1USY - chains A and H of the 8 polymer chains in the assembly; structure by X-ray diffraction, 2.52 A resolution.

== Chain A ==
Name: ATP phosphoribosyltransferase regulatory subunit
From: Thermotoga maritima
Reference sequence: Q9X0D3 (HISZ_THEMA); residue numbers follow UniProt; this construct covers 1-275
Chain sequence (275 residues; numbered 1 to 275; the number before each row is that of its first residue):
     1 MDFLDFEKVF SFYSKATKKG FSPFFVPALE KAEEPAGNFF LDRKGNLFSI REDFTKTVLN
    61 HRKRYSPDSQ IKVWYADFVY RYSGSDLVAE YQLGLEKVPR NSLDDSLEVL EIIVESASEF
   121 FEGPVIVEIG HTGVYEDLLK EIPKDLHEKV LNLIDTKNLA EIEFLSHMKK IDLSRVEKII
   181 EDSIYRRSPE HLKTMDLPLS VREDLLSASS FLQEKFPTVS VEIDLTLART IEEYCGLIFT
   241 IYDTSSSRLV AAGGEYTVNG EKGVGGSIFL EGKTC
Small-molecule neighbours:
  - histidine (HIS), molecule 1: Asn152, Leu153, Glu161
  - histidine (HIS), molecule 2: Lys157, Ile184, Tyr185

== Chain H ==
Name: ATP phosphoribosyltransferase
From: Thermotoga maritima
Notes: EC 2.4.2.17
Reference sequence: Q9X0D2 (HIS1_THEMA); residues 1-208 here = UniProt positions 1-208
Chain sequence (208 residues; each row starts with the number of its first residue):
     1 MLKLAIPKGR LEEKVMTYLK KTGVIFERES SILREGKDIV CFMVRPFDVP TYLVHGVADI
    61 GFCGTDVLLE KETSLIQPFF IPTNISRMVL AGPKGRGIPE GEKRIATKFP NVTQRYCESK
   121 GWHCRIIPLK GSVELAPIAG LSDLIVDITE TGRTLKENNL EILDEIFVIR THVVVNPVSY
   181 RTKREKVVSF LEKLQEVIEH DSNEQSRG
Disordered / not traced: 203-208
Disulfides: Cys117-Cys124
Sequence notes: conflict Lys186 (Glu in Q9X0D2)
Small-molecule neighbours:
  - histidine (HIS), molecule 1: Thr65, Leu68, Gln77, Val168, Arg170, His172
  - histidine (HIS), molecule 2: Ile76, Pro78, Phe79, Tyr180, Leu191, Glu192, Gln195

== Chain A / chain H interface ==
Contacting residue pairs (29):
  Ile126(A) - Arg181(H)
  Glu128(A) - Arg181(H)  salt bridge
  Thr156(A) - Leu75(H)
  Thr156(A) - Ile76(H)
  Thr156(A) - Gln77(H)  hydrogen bond (backbone-backbone)
  Lys157(A) - Ile76(H)
  Lys157(A) - Pro78(H)
  Asn158(A) - Gln77(H)
  Leu159(A) - Pro78(H)
  Ala160(A) - Pro78(H)  hydrogen bond (backbone-backbone)
  Ala160(A) - Phe79(H)  hydrophobic
  Ala160(A) - Phe80(H)  hydrophobic
  Glu161(A) - Phe80(H)
  Glu161(A) - Arg170(H)  salt bridge
  Phe164(A) - Arg170(H)
  Ile184(A) - Tyr180(H)
  Ile184(A) - Arg184(H)
  Ile184(A) - Val188(H)  hydrophobic
  Tyr185(A) - Glu192(H)  hydrogen bond
  Asp224(A) - Arg181(H)  salt bridge
  Leu227(A) - Arg181(H)
  Tyr242(A) - Val178(H)  hydrophobic
  Tyr242(A) - Arg181(H)
  Asp243(A) - Thr182(H)
  Thr244(A) - Thr182(H)
  Ser247(A) - Val178(H)
  Ser247(A) - Thr182(H)
  Ser247(A) - Lys183(H)
  Arg248(A) - Val178(H)
Other interface residues (no listed pair), chain A (22 interface residues in all): Arg187, Glu222, Arg229, Leu249
Other interface residues (no listed pair), chain H (17 interface residues in all): Ser74, His172

== In short ==
The interface between chain A and chain H involves 22 residues on one side and 17 on the other; the contacts
include 3 hydrogen bonds and 3 salt bridges. Polar contacts include Glu128(A)-Arg181(H), Glu161(A)-Arg170(H)
and Asp224(A)-Arg181(H). Histidine is bound between chain A and chain H.
Chain A is ATP phosphoribosyltransferase regulatory subunit and chain H is ATP phosphoribosyltransferase, both
from Thermotoga maritima; the structure, ATP phosphoribosyl transferase (HisG:HisZ) complex from Thermotoga
maritima, was determined by X-ray diffraction.
